PDB entry 4IP1 | X-ray diffraction, 2.47 A resolution | chain A

== Chain A ==
Molecule: Thiol:disulfide interchange protein DsbD
From: Escherichia coli
Notes: EC 1.8.1.8; fragment: C-terminal domain
UniProt: P36655 (DSBD_ECOLI); residues 425-546 here correspond to UniProt positions 444-565 (UniProt number = residue number + 19)
Chain sequence (132 residues; row label = number of the first residue in the row):
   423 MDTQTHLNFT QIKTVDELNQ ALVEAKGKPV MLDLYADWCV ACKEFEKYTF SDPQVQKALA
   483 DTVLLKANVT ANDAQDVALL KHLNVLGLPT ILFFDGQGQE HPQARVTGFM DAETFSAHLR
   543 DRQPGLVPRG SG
Not modelled in the structure: 423-427, 549-554
Differences from the reference sequence: expression tag (423-424, 547-554); engineered mutation Lys488 (Gln507 in P36655)
Disulfides: Cys461-Cys464
What the authors report for this chain:
  - contacts within the chain: Glu468-Lys488 (water-mediated contact)
  - mutagenesis - Q488K: unchanged catalytic activity
  - mutagenesis - C464A: unchanged expression
  - mutagenesis - C464A: decreased catalytic activity

== In short ==
From the paper: C464A reduces catalytic activity; contacts within the chain involving Cys461, Cys464 and
Lys488 among others.
Chain A is Thiol:disulfide interchange protein DsbD (Escherichia coli); the structure, C-terminal domain of
the thiol:disulfide interchange protein DsbD, Q488K mutant, was determined by X-ray diffraction (same
publication as 4IP6).
